PDB entry 6I1T | X-ray diffraction, 1.80 A resolution | chain A

[Chain A]
Protein: Soluble quino protein glucose dehydrogenase
From: Hypocrea jecorina (strain ATCC 56765 / BCRC 32924 / NRRL 11460 / Rut C-30)
Reference sequence: A0A024S820 (A0A024S820_HYPJR); numbering as in UniProt (aligned over 26-430)
Chain sequence (405 residues; numbered 26 to 430; the number before each row is that of its first residue):
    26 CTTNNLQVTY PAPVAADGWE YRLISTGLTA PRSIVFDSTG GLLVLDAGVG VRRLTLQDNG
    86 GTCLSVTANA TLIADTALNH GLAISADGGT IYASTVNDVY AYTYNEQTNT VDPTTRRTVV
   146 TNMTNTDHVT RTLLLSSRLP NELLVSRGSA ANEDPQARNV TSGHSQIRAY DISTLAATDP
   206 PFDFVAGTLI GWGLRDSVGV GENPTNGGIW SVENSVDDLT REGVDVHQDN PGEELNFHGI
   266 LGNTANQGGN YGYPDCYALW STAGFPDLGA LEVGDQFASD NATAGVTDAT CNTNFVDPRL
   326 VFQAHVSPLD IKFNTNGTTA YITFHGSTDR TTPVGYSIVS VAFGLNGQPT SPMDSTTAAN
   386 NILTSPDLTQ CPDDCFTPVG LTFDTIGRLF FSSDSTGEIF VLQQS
Disulfides: Cys26-Cys88, Cys281-Cys316, Cys396-Cys400
Covalent attachments: N-acetylglucosamine (NAG) linked to Asn147, Asn306
Metal / ion sites: Ca2+ site 1: Ser240, Asp242; Ca2+ site 2: Glu259, Tyr276
Ligand contacts: N-acetylglucosamine (NAG; 2-acetamido-2-deoxy-beta-D-glucopyranose): Asn339, Asn341, Thr343
What the authors report for this chain:
  - post-translational modification sites: Asn94, Asn147, Asn184, Asn306, Asn341
  - Ca2+ coordination: Ser240, Asp242, Glu259, Tyr276, Gln301
  - Ca2+ coordination through a water molecule: Glu238
  - conformationally variable residues (loop rearrangement, side-chain flip): Thr353 to Thr357
  - contacts within the chain: Asp243-Asp354 (hydrogen bond)
  - binding site for Ca2+: Arg220, Asn239, Asp242, His330 (from molecular simulation)
  - catalytic residues: His153 (proposed by the authors, not directly observed)
  - catalytic residues: Arg220, Asp221 (by similarity / conservation)

[Summary]
Ligands of chain A: N-acetylglucosamine. N-acetylglucosamine is covalently linked to Asn147 and Asn306. Ser240
and Asp242 form the Ca2+ site 1. Glu259 and Tyr276 form the Ca2+ site 2. The paper reports catalytic residues
His153, Arg220 and Asp221; a binding site for Ca2+ at Arg220, Asn239 and Asp242 among others.
Chain A is Soluble quino protein glucose dehydrogenase (Hypocrea jecorina (strain ATCC 56765 / BCRC 32924 /
NRRL 11460 / Rut C-30)); the structure, Calcium structure of Trichoderma reesei Carbohydrate-Active Enzymes
Family AA12, was determined by X-ray diffraction together with 6I1Q and 6H7T from the same study.
